1I96 - chains A and O of the 22 polymer chains in the assembly; structure by X-ray diffraction, 4.20 A resolution (low resolution: residue-level contacts below are approximate; hydrogen-bond / salt-bridge calls are withheld).

Chain A:
Molecule: 16S RRNA
Source organism: Thermus thermophilus
Sequence (1514 nucleotides; numbered 2 to 1515; the number before each row is that of its first residue):
     2 UGUUGGAGAGUUUGAUCCUGGCUCAGGGUGAACGCUGGCGGCGUGCCUAA
    52 GACAUGCAAGUCGUGCGGGCCGCGGGGUUUUACUCCGUGGUCAGCGGCGG
   102 ACGGGUGAGUAACGCGUGGGUGACCUACCCGGAAGAGGGGGACAACCCGG
   152 GGAAACUCGGGCUAAUCCCCCAUGUGGACCCGCCCCUUGGGGUGUGUCCA
   202 AAGGGCUUUGCCCGCUUCCGGAUGGGCCCGCGUCCCAUCAGCUAGUUGGU
   252 GGGGUAAUGGCCCACCAAGGCGACGACGGGUAGCCGGUCUGAGAGGAUGG
   302 CCGGCCACAGGGGCACUGAGACACGGGCCCCACUCCUACGGGAGGCAGCA
   352 GUUAGGAAUCUUCCGCAAUGGGCGCAAGCCUGACGGAGCGACGCCGCUUG
   402 GAGGAAGAAGCCCUUCGGGGUGUAAACUCCUGAACCCGGGACGAAACCCC
   452 CGACGAGGGGACUGACGGUACCGGGGUAAUAGCGCCGGCCAACUCCGUGC
   502 CAGCAGCCGCGGUAAUACGGAGGGCGCGAGCGUUACCCGGAUUCACUGGG
   552 CGUAAAGGGCGUGUAGGCGGCCUGGGGCGUCCCAUGUGAAAGACCACGGC
   602 UCAACCGUGGGGGAGCGUGGGAUACGCUCAGGCUAGACGGUGGGAGAGGG
   652 UGGUGGAAUUCCCGGAGUAGCGGUGAAAUGCGCAGAUACCGGGAGGAACG
   702 CCGAUGGCGAAGGCAGCCACCUGGUCCACCCGUGACGCUGAGGCGCGAAA
   752 GCGUGGGGAGCAAACCGGAUUAGAUACCCGGGUAGUCCACGCCCUAAACG
   802 AUGCGCGCUAGGUCUCUGGGUCUCCUGGGGGCCGAAGCUAACGCGUUAAG
   852 CGCGCCGCCUGGGGAGUACGGCCGCAAGGCUGAAACUCAAAGGAAUUGAC
   902 GGGGGCCCGCACAAGCGGUGGAGCAUGUGGUUUAAUUCGAAGCAACGCGA
   952 AGAACCUUACCAGGCCUUGACAUGCUAGGGAACCCGGGUGAAAGCCUGGG
  1002 GUGCCCCGCGAGGGGAGCCCUAGCACAGGUGCUGCAUGGCCGUCGUCAGC
  1052 UCGUGCCGUGAGGUGUUGGGUUAAGUCCCGCAACGAGCGCAACCCCCGCC
  1102 GUUAGUUGCCAGCGGUUCGGCCGGGCACUCUAACGGGACUGCCCGCGAAA
  1152 GCGGGAGGAAGGAGGGGACGACGUCUGGUCAGCAUGGCCCUUACGGCCUG
  1202 GGCGACACACGUGCUACAAUGCCCACUACAAAGCGAUGCCACCCGGCAAC
  1252 GGGGAGCUAAUCGCAAAAAGGUGGGCCCAGUUCGGAUUGGGGUCUGCAAC
  1302 CCGACCCCAUGAAGCCGGAAUCGCUAGUAAUCGCGGAUCAGCCAUGCCGC
  1352 GGUGAAUACGUUCCCGGGCCUUGUACACACCGCCCGUCACGCCAUGGGAG
  1402 CGGGCUCUACCCGAAGUCGCCGGGAGCCUACGGGCAGGCGCCGAGGGUAG
  1452 GGCCCGUGACUGGGGCGAAGUCGUAACAAGGUAGCUGUACCGGAAGGUGC
  1502 GGCUGGAUCACCUC
Ion coordination: Mg2+ site 1 near G21 (its only coordinating residue here); Mg2+ site 2: C67, A166; Mg2+ site 3 near G78 (its only coordinating residue here); Mg2+ site 4 near G104 (its only coordinating residue here); Mg2+ site 5 near C184 (its only coordinating residue here); Mg2+ site 6 near G190 (its only coordinating residue here); Mg2+ site 7 near C526 (its only coordinating residue here); Mg2+ site 8 near G541 (its only coordinating residue here); Mg2+ site 9 near U543 (its only coordinating residue here); Mg2+ site 10 near A555 (its only coordinating residue here); Mg2+ site 11 near G571 (its only coordinating residue here); Mg2+ site 12 near G580 (its only coordinating residue here); 7 more Mg2+ sites not listed
Small-molecule neighbours: octadecatungstenyl diphosphate (WO2): A16, C511, U1177, C1379

Chain O:
Protein: 30S ribosomal protein S15
Source organism: Thermus thermophilus
UniProt: P80378 (RS15_THETH); residues 2-89 here correspond to UniProt positions 1-88 (UniProt number = residue number - 1)
Chain sequence (88 residues; row label = number of the first residue in the row):
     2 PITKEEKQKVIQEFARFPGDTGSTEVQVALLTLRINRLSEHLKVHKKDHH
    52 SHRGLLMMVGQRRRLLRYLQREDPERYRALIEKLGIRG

Chain A / chain O interface:
Contacting residue pairs - 12 pairs, chain A then chain O:
  G640(A) - Gly23(O)
  G650(A) - Asp49(O)
  G651(A) - His46(O)
  G651(A) - Asp49(O)
  C722(A) - Pro2(O)
  U723(A) - Pro2(O)
  U723(A) - Ser52(O)
  G724(A) - Ser52(O)
  G724(A) - Gly55(O)
  G733(A) - Asp21(O)
  G733(A) - Gly23(O)
  U734(A) - Ser24(O)
Also at the interface, not in a pair above, chain A (10 interface residues in all): G564, A711
Also at the interface, not in a pair above, chain O (14 interface residues in all): Thr22, Leu39, His42, Lys48, His51, Gly61

Summary:
10 residues of chain A face 14 of chain O across their interface. Bound to chain A: octadecatungstenyl
diphosphate. The Mg2+ site 2 is built by C67(A) and A166(A).
Chain A is 16S RRNA and chain O is 30S ribosomal protein S15, both from Thermus thermophilus; the structure,
Crystal structure of the 30S ribosomal subunit from thermus thermophilus in complex with the translation
initiation ..., was determined by X-ray diffraction (same publication as 1I94, 1I95 and 1I97).
